Entry 8JXA (electron microscopy, 3.80 A resolution); this record covers chains A and M of the 3 polymer chains in the assembly.

# Chain A
Protein: LDL receptor related protein 2
Source organism: Rattus norvegicus
UniProt: A0A0G2K9W7 (A0A0G2K9W7_RAT); numbering as in UniProt (aligned over 1-4660)
Amino-acid sequence (4660 residues; each row starts with the number of its first residue):
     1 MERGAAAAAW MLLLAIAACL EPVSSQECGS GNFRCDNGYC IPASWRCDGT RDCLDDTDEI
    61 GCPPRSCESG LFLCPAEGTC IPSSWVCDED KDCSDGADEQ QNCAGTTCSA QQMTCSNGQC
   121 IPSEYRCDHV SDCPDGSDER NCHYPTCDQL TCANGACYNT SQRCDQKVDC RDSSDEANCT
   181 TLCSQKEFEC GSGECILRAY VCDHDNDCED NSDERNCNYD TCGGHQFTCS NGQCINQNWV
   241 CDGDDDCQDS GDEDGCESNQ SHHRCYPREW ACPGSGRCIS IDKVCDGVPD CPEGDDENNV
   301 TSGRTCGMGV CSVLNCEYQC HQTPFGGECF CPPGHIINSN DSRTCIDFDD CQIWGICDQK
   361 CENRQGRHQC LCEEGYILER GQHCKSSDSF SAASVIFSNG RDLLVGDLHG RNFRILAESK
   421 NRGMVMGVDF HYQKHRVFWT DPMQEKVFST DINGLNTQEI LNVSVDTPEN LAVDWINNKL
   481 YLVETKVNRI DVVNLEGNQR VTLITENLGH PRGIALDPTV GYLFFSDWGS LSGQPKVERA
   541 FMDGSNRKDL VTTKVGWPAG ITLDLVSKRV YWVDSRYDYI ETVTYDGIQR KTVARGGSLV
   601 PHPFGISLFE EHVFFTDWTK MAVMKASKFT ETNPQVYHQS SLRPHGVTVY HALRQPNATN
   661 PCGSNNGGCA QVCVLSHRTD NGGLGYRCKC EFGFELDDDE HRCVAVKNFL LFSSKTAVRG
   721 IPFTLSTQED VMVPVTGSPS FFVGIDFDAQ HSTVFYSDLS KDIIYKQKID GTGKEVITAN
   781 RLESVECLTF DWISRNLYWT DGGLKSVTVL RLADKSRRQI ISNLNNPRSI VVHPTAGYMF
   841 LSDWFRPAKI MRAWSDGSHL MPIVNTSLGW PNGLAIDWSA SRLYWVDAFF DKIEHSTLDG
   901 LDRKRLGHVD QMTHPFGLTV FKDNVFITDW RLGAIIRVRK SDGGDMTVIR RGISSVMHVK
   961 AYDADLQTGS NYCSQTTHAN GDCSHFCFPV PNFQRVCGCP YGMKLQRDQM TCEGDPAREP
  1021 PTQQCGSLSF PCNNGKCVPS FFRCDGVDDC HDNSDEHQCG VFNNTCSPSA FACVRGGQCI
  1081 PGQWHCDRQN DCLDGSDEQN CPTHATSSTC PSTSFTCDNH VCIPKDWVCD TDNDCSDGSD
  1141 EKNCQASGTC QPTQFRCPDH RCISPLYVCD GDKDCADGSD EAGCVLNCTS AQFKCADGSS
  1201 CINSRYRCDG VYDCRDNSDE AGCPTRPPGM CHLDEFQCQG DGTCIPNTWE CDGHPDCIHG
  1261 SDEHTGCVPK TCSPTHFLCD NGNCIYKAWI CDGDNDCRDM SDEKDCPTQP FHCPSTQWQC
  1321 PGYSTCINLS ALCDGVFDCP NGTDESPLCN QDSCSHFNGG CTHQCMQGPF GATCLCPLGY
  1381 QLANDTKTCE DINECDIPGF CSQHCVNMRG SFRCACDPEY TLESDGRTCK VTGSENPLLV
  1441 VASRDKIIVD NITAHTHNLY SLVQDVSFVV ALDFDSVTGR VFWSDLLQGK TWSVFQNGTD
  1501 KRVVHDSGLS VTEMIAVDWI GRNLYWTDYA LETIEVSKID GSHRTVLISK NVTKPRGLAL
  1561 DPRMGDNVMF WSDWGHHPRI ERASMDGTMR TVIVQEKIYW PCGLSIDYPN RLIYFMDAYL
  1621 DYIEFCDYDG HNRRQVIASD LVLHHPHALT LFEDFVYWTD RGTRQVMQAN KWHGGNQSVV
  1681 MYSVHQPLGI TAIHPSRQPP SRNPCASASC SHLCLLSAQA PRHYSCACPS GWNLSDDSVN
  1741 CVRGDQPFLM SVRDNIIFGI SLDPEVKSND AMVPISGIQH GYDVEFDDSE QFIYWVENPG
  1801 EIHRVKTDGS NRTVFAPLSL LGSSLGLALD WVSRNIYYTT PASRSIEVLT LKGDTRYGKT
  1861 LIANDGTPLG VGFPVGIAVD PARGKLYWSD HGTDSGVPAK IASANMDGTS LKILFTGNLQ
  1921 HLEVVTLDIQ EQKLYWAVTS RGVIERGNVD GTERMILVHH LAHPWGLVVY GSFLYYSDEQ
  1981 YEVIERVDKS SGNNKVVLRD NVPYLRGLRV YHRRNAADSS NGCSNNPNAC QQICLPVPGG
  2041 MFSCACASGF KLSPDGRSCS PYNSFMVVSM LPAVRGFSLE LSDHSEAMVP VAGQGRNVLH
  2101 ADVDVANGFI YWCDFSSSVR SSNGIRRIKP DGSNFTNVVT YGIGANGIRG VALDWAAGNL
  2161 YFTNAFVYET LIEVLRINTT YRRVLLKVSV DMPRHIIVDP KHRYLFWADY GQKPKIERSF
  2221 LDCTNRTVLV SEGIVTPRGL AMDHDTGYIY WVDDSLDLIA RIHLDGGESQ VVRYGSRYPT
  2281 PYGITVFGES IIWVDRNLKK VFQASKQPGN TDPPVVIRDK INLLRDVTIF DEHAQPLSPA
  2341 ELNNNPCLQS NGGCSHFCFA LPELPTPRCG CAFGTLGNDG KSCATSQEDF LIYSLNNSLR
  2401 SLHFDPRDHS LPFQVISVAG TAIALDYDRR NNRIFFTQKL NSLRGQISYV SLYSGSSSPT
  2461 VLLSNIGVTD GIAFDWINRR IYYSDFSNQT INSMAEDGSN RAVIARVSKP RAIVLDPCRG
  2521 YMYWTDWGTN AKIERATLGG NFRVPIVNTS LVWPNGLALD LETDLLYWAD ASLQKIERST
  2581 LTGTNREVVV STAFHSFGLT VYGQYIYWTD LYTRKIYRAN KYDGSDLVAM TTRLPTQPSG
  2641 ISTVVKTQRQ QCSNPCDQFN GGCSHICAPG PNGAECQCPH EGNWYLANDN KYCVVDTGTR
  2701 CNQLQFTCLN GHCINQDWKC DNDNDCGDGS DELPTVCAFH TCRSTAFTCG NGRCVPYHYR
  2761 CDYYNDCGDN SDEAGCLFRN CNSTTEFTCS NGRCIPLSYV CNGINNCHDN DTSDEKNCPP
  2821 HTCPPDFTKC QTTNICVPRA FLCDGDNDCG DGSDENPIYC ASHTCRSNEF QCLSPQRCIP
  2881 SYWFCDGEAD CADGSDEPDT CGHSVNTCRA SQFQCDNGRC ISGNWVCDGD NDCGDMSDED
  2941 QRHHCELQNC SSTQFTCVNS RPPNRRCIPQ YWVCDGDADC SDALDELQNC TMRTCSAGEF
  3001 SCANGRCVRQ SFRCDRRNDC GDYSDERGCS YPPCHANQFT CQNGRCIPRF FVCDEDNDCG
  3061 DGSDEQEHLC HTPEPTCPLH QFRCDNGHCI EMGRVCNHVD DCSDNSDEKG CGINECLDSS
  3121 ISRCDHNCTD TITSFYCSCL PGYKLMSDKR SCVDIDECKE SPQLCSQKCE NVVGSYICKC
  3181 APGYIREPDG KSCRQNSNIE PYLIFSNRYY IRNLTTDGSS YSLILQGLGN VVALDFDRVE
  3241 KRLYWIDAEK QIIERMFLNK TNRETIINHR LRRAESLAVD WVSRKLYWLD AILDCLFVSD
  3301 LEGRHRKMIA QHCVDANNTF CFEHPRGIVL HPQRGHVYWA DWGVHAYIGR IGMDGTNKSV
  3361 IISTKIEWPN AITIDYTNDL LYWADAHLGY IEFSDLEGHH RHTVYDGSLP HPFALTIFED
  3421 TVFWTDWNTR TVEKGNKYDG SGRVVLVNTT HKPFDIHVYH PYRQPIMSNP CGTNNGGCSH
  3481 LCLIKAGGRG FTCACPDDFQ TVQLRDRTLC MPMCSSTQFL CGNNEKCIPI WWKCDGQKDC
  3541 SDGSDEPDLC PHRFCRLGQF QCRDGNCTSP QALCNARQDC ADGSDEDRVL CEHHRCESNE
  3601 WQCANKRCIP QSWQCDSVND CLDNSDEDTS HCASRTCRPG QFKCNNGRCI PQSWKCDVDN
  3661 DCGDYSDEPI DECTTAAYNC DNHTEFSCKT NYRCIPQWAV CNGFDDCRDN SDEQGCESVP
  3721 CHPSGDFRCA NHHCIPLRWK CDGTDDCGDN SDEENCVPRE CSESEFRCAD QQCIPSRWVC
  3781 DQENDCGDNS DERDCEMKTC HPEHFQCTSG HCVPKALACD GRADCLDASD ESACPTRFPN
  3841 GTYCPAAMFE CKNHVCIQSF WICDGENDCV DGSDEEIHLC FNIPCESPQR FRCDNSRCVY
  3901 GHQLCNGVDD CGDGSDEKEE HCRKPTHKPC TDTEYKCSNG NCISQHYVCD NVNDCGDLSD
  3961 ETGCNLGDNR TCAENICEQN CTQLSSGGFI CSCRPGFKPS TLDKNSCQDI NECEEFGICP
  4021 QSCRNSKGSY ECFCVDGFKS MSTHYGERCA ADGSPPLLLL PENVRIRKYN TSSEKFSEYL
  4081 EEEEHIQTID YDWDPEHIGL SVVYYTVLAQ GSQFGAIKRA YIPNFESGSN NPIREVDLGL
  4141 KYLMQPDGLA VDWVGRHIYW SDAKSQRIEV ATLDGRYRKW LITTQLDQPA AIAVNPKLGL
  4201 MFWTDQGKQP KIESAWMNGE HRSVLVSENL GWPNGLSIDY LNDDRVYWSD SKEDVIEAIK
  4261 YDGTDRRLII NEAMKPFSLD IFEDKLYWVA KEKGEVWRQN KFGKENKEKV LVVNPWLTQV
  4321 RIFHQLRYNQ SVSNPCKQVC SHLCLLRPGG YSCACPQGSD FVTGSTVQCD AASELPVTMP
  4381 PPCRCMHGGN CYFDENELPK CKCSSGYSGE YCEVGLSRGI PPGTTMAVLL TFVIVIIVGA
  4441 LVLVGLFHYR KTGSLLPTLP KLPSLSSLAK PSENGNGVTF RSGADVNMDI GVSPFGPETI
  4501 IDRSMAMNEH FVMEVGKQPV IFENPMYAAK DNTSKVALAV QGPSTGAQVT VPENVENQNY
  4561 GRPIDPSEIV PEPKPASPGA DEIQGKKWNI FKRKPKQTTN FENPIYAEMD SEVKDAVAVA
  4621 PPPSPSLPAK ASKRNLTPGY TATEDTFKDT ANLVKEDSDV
Unresolved in the structure: 1-1223, 1273-2901, 3930-4660
Disulfides: Cys-1231/Cys-1244, Cys-1238/Cys-1257, Cys-1251/Cys-1267, Cys-2908/Cys-2920, Cys-2915/Cys-2933, Cys-2927/Cys-2945, Cys-2950/Cys-2967, Cys-2957/Cys-2980, Cys-2974/Cys-2990, Cys-2995/Cys-3007, Cys-3002/Cys-3020, Cys-3014/Cys-3029, Cys-3034/Cys-3046, Cys-3041/Cys-3059, Cys-3053/Cys-3070, Cys-3077/Cys-3089, Cys-3084/Cys-3102, Cys-3096/Cys-3111, Cys-3116/Cys-3128, Cys-3124/Cys-3137, Cys-3139/Cys-3152, Cys-3158/Cys-3169, Cys-3165/Cys-3178, Cys-3180/Cys-3193, Cys-3313/Cys-3321, Cys-3471/Cys-3482, Cys-3478/Cys-3493, Cys-3495/Cys-3510, Cys-3514/Cys-3527, Cys-3521/Cys-3540, Cys-3534/Cys-3550, Cys-3555/Cys-3567, Cys-3562/Cys-3580, Cys-3574/Cys-3591, Cys-3596/Cys-3608, Cys-3603/Cys-3621, Cys-3615/Cys-3632, Cys-3637/Cys-3649, Cys-3644/Cys-3662, Cys-3656/Cys-3673, Cys-3680/Cys-3694, Cys-3688/Cys-3707, Cys-3701/Cys-3716, Cys-3721/Cys-3734, Cys-3729/Cys-3747, Cys-3741/Cys-3756, Cys-3761/Cys-3773, Cys-3768/Cys-3786, Cys-3780/Cys-3795, Cys-3800/Cys-3812, Cys-3807/Cys-3825, Cys-3819/Cys-3834, Cys-3844/Cys-3856, Cys-3851/Cys-3869, Cys-3863/Cys-3880, Cys-3885/Cys-3898, Cys-3893/Cys-3911, Cys-3905/Cys-3922
Covalent attachments: 2-acetamido-2-deoxy-alpha-D-galactopyranose (A2G) linked to Thr-1225, Thr-1271, Thr-3636, Thr-3799, Thr-3836; N-acetylglucosamine (NAG) linked to Asn-3127, Asn-3213, Asn-3259, Asn-3317, Asn-3357, Asn-3448, Asn-3566, Asn-3682, Asn-3840
Bound ions: Ca2+ site 1: Trp-1249, Asp-1252, His-1254, Asp-1256, Asp-1262, Glu-1263; Ca2+ site 2: Trp-2925, Asp-2928, Asp-2930, Asp-2932, Asp-2938, Glu-2939; Ca2+ site 3: Trp-2972, Asp-2975, Asp-2979, Glu-2986; Ca2+ site 4: Phe-3012, Asp-3015, Arg-3017, Asp-3019, Asp-3025; Ca2+ site 5: Phe-3051, Asp-3054, Asp-3056, Asp-3058, Asp-3064, Glu-3065; Ca2+ site 6: Arg-3094, Asn-3097, Val-3099, Glu-3108; Ca2+ site 7: Asp-3154, Ile-3155, Glu-3157, Asn-3171, Val-3172, Ser-3175; Ca2+ site 8: Ala-3291, Asp-3294, Glu-3323; Ca2+ site 9: Val-3344, Glu-3367; Ca2+ site 10: Ala-3386, Pro-3410; Ca2+ site 11: Trp-3532, Asp-3535, Gln-3537, Asp-3539, Asp-3545, Glu-3546; Ca2+ site 12: Ala-3572, Asn-3575, Arg-3577, Asp-3579, Asp-3585, Glu-3586; 8 more Ca2+ sites not listed

# Chain M
Protein: unclear peptide
Source organism: Rattus norvegicus
Amino-acid sequence (5 residues; numbered 1 to 5; the number before each row is that of its first residue; X marks 4 residues of unknown identity (built as UNK)):
     1 XXNXX

# How chain A and chain M interact
Contacting residue pairs - 4 pairs, chain A then chain M:
  Arg-3326(A) / Asn-3(M)  hydrogen bond (side chain-backbone)
  Trp-3342(A) / Asn-3(M)
  Asn-3370(A) / Asn-3(M)  hydrogen bond
  His-3411(A) / Asn-3(M)  hydrogen bond
Also at the interface, not in a pair above, chain A (13 interface residues in all): Val-3232, Glu-3275, Trp-3368, Ala-3386, Trp-3427, Lys-3452, Phe-3454, Arg-3738, Trp-3739

# Summary
13 residues of chain A and 1 residues of chain M are in contact; the contacts include 3 hydrogen bonds. Polar
pairs include Arg-3326(A)/Asn-3(M), Asn-3370(A)/Asn-3(M) and His-3411(A)/Asn-3(M). Covalently linked
N-acetylglucosamine: at Asn-3127(A), Asn-3213(A), Asn-3259(A), Asn-3317(A), Asn-3357(A) and Asn-3448(A) and 3
more.
Chain A is LDL receptor related protein 2 and chain M is unclear peptide, both from Rattus norvegicus; the
structure, cryo-EM structure of rat megalin bodyB, was determined by electron microscopy together with 8JUT,
8JUU, 8JX8, 8JX9, 8JXB, 8JXC and 5 further entries from the same study.
